Entry 6YBA (electron microscopy, 4.00 A resolution); this record covers chains K and O of the 26 polymer chains in the assembly.

== Chain K ==
Name: Hexon protein
Organism: Human adenovirus F serotype 41
UniProt: B2ZX09 (B2ZX09_ADE41); residues 1-925 here = UniProt positions 1-925
Sequence (925 residues; row label = number of the first residue in the row):
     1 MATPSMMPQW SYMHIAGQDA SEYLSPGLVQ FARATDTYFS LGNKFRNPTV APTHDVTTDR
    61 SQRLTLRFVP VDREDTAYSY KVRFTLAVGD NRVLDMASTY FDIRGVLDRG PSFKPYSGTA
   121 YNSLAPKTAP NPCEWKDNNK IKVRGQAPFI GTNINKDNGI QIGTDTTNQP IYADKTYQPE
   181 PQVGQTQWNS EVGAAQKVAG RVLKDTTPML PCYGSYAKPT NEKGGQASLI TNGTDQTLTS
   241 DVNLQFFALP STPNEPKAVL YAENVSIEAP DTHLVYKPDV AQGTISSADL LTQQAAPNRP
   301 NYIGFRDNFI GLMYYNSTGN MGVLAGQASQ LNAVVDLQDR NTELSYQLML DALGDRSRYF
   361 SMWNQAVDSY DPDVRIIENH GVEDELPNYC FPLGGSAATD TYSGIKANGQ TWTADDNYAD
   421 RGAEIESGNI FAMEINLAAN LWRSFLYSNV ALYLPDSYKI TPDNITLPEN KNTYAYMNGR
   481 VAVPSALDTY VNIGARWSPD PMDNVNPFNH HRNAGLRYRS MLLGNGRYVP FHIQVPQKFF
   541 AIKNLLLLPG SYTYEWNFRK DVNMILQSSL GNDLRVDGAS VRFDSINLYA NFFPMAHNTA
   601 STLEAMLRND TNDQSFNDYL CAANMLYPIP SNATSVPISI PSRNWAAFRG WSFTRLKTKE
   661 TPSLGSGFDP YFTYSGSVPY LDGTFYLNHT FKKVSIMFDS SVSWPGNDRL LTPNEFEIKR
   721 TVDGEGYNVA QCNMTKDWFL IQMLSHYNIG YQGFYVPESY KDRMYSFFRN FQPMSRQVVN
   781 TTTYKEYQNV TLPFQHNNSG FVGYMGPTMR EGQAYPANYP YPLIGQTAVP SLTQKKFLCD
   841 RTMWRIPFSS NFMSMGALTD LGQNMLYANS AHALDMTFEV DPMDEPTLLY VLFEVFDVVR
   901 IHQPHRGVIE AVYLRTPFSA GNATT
Unresolved in the structure: 1-3, 232-237, 922-925

== Chain O ==
Name: Pre-hexon-linking protein VIII
Organism: Human adenovirus F serotype 41
UniProt: B5SNS9 (B5SNS9_ADE41); residue numbers follow UniProt; this construct covers 1-233
Sequence (233 residues; row label = number of the first residue in the row):
     1 MSKEIPTPYM WSYQPQMGLA AGASQDYSSR MNWLSAGPHM IGRVNGIRAT RNQILLEQAA
    61 LTSTPRSQLN PPNWPAVQVY QENPAPTTVL LPRDAEAEVQ MTNSGAQLAG GSRHVRFRGR
   121 SSPYSPGPIK RLIIRGRGIQ LNDEVVSSLT GLRPDGVFQL GGAGRSSFTP RQAYLTLQSS
   181 SSQPRSGGIG TLQFVEEFVP SVYFNPFSGA PGLYPDDFIP NYDAVSESVD GYD
Unresolved in the structure: 1, 112-163

== How chain K and chain O interact ==
Contacting residue pairs - 59 pairs, chain K then chain O:
  Leu331(K) - Ser35(O)
  Leu331(K) - Ala36(O)
  Asn332(K) - Ser35(O)
  Val335(K) - Ser35(O)
  Asp610(K) - Arg43(O)  salt bridge
  Ser642(K) - Ser12(O)
  Ser642(K) - Tyr27(O)  hydrogen bond (backbone-side chain)
  Arg643(K) - Tyr27(O)
  Arg643(K) - Ser28(O)  hydrogen bond
  Asn644(K) - Met10(O)
  Asn644(K) - Asp26(O)  hydrogen bond
  Asn644(K) - Ser28(O)
  Asn644(K) - Ser29(O)  hydrogen bond
  Asp699(K) - Tyr13(O)
  Asp699(K) - Pro15(O)
  Asp699(K) - Gln16(O)
  Ser701(K) - Pro15(O)
  Ser701(K) - Gln16(O)  hydrogen bond
  Met865(K) - Gln58(O)
  Met865(K) - Val195(O)  hydrophobic
  Ala868(K) - Met10(O)
  Asn869(K) - Met10(O)
  Asn869(K) - Val195(O)
  Asn869(K) - Pro200(O)
  Ser870(K) - Trp11(O)
  Ser870(K) - Phe194(O)
  Ala871(K) - Trp11(O)  hydrogen bond (backbone-backbone)
  Ala871(K) - Ser12(O)
  Ala871(K) - Tyr13(O)
  His872(K) - Tyr13(O)
  Arg900(K) - Met40(O)
  His902(K) - Met40(O)
  Glu910(K) - Ala36(O)
  Glu910(K) - Gly37(O)  hydrogen bond (side chain-backbone)
  Glu910(K) - Pro38(O)
  Glu910(K) - His39(O)
  Glu910(K) - Met40(O)  hydrogen bond (side chain-backbone)
  Ala911(K) - Ser35(O)  hydrogen bond (backbone-backbone)
  Val912(K) - Met31(O)  hydrophobic
  Val912(K) - Asn32(O)
  Val912(K) - Ala36(O)  hydrophobic
  Val912(K) - Met40(O)  hydrophobic
  Val912(K) - Val44(O)  hydrophobic
  Tyr913(K) - Met31(O)
  Tyr913(K) - Asn32(O)  hydrogen bond (backbone-backbone)
  Leu914(K) - Met31(O)  hydrophobic
  Thr916(K) - Ser28(O)  hydrogen bond (side chain-backbone)
  Thr916(K) - Ser29(O)  hydrogen bond
  Pro917(K) - Ser28(O)
  Ser919(K) - Tyr27(O)  hydrogen bond (side chain-backbone)
  Ser919(K) - Ser28(O)
  Ser919(K) - Ser29(O)  hydrogen bond (side chain-backbone)
  Ser919(K) - Arg30(O)  hydrogen bond (side chain-backbone)
  Ala920(K) - Arg30(O)
  Ala920(K) - Met31(O)
  Ala920(K) - Asn32(O)
  Gly921(K) - Arg30(O)
  Gly921(K) - Met31(O)
  Gly921(K) - Trp33(O)
Interface residues without a listed pair, chain K (33 interface residues in all): Pro641, Ala646, Leu866, Pro904, His905, Phe918
Interface residues without a listed pair, chain O (30 interface residues in all): Ser24, Leu34, Thr191, Phe198

== Summary ==
33 residues of chain K face 30 of chain O across their interface, with 15 hydrogen bonds and 1 salt bridge.
Among the polar pairs are Asp610(K)-Arg43(O), Ser642(K)-Tyr27(O) and Arg643(K)-Ser28(O).
Here chain K is Hexon protein and chain O is Pre-hexon-linking protein VIII, both from Human adenovirus F
serotype 41. Entry 6YBA (HAdV-F41 Capsid) was determined by electron microscopy.
